Entry 7VFX (electron microscopy, 2.80 A resolution); this record covers chains A and S of the 6 polymer chains in the assembly.

[Chain A]
Protein: Guanine nucleotide-binding protein G(i) subunit alpha-1
Source organism: Homo sapiens
UniProtKB: P63096 (GNAI1_HUMAN); residue numbers follow UniProt; this construct covers 1-354
Chain sequence (354 residues; numbered 1 to 354; the number before each row is that of its first residue):
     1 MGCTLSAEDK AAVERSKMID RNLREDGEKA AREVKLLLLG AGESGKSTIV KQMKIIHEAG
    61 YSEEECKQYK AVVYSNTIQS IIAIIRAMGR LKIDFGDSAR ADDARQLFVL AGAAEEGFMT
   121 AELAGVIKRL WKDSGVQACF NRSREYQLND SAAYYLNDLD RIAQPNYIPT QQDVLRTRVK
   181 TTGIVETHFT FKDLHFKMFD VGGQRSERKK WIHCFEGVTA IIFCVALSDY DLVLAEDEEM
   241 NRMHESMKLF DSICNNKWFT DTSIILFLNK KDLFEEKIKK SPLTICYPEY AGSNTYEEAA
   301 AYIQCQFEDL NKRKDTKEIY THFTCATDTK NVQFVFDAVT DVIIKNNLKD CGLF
Unresolved in the structure: 1-4, 56-178, 230-238
UniProt features mapped onto this chain:
  - region: Lys35 to Thr48 (G1 motif), Asp173 to Thr181 (G2 motif), Phe196 to Arg205 (G3 motif), Ile265 to Asp272 (G4 motif), Thr324 to Thr329 (G5 motif)
  - binding site (GTP): Glu43 to Thr48, Ser151, Leu175 to Thr181, Asp200 to Gln204, Asn269 to Asp272, Ala326
  - binding site (Mg(2+)): Ser47, Thr181
  - modified residue: Arg178 (ADP-ribosylarginine), Gln204 (Deamidated glutamine), Cys351 (ADP-ribosylcysteine)
  - lipidation: Gly2 (N-myristoyl glycine), Cys3 (S-palmitoyl cysteine)
  - natural variant: Gly40 (G40C: In NEDHISB; G40R: In NEDHISB), Gly45 (G45D: In NEDHISB), Thr48 (T48I: In NEDHISB; T48K: In NEDHISB), Gln52 (Q52P: In NEDHISB), Ser75 (deletion: In NEDHISB; uncertain significance), Gln172 (deletion: In NEDHISB), Asp173 (D173V: In NEDHISB), Glu186 to Phe189 (deletion: In NEDHISB; uncertain significance), Cys224 (C224Y: In NEDHISB), Lys270 (K270N: In NEDHISB; K270R: In NEDHISB), Asp272 (D272G: In NEDHISB), Ala326 (A326P: In NEDHISB), 1 further natural variant entry in UniProt
  - mutagenesis: Gly42 (G42R: Abolishes switch to an activated conformation and dissociation from beta and gamma subunits upon GTP binding. Abolishes interaction with RGS family members), Glu116 (E116L: Enhances interaction (inactive GDP-bound) with RGS14), Gln147 (Q147L: Enhances interaction (inactive GDP-bound) with RGS14), Glu245 (E245L: Enhances interaction (inactive GDP-bound) with RGS14)

[Chain S]
Protein: scFv16
Source organism: Mus musculus
Notes: antibody fragment or engineered binder
Chain sequence (269 residues; row label = number of the first residue in the row):
     1 DVQLVESGGG LVQPGGSRKL SCSASGFAFS SFGMHWVRQA PEKGLEWVAY ISSGSGTIYY
    61 ADTVKGRFTI SRDDPKNTLF LQMTSLRSED TAMYYCVRSI YYYGSSPFDF WGQGTTLTVS
   121 SGGGGSGGGG SGGGGSDIVM TQATSSVPVT PGESVSISCR SSKSLLHSNG NTYLYWFLQR
   181 PGQSPQLLIY RMSNLASGVP DRFSGSGSGT AFTLTISRLE AEDVGVYYCM QHLEYPLTFG
   241 AGTKLELKGS LEVLFQGPAA AHHHHHHHH
Unresolved in the structure: 1, 122-135, 248-269
Disulfide bonds: Cys22-Cys96, Cys159-Cys229

[Chain A / chain S interface]
Residue-residue contacts - 20 pairs, chain A then chain S:
  Leu5(A) - His167(S)
  Ser6(A) - His167(S)
  Ala7(A) - Tyr173(S)  hydrophobic
  Ala7(A) - Leu233(S)
  Glu8(A) - Tyr101(S)
  Glu8(A) - Tyr173(S)
  Glu8(A) - Tyr175(S)  hydrogen bond
  Glu8(A) - His232(S)  salt bridge
  Asp9(A) - Asn169(S)  hydrogen bond
  Ala11(A) - Tyr101(S)  hydrophobic
  Ala12(A) - Tyr101(S)
  Glu14(A) - Ser52(S)  hydrogen bond
  Glu14(A) - Ser53(S)
  Glu14(A) - Gly56(S)
  Glu14(A) - Thr57(S)  hydrogen bond
  Arg15(A) - Ile100(S)
  Arg15(A) - Tyr101(S)
  Arg15(A) - Tyr102(S)
  Met18(A) - Ser53(S)
  Met18(A) - Gly54(S)
Interface residues without a listed pair, chain S (17 interface residues in all): Ser31, Pro107, Arg191

[Summary]
10 residues of chain A and 17 residues of chain S are in contact, with 4 hydrogen bonds and 1 salt bridge.
Polar pairs include Glu8(A)-His232(S), Glu8(A)-Tyr175(S) and Asp9(A)-Asn169(S).
Chain A is Guanine nucleotide-binding protein G(i) subunit alpha-1 (Homo sapiens) and chain S is scFv16 (Mus
musculus); the structure, The structure of Formyl Peptide Receptor 1 in complex with Gi and peptide agonist
fMIFL, was determined by electron microscopy, deposited together with 7EUO.
